2F9Y - chains A and B; structure by X-ray diffraction, 3.20 A resolution.

# Chain A
Name: Acetyl-CoA carboxylase, Carboxyltransferase alpha chain
Source organism: Escherichia coli
Notes: EC 6.4.1.2
Sequence (339 residues; row label = number of the first residue in the row; numbers below 1 keep their minus sign (Met-19 is residue -19)):
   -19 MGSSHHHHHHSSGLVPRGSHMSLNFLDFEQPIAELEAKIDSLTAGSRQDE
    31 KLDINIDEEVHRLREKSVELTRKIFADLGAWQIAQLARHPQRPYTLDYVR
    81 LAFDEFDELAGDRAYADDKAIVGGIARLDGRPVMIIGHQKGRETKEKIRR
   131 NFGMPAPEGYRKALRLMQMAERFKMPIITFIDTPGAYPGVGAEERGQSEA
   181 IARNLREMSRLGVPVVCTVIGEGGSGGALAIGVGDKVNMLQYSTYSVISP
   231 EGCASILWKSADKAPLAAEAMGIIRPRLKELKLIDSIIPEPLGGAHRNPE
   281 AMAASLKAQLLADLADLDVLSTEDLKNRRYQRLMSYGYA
Not modelled in the structure: -19 to 3, 22-36
Differences from the reference sequence: cloning artifact (-19 to -16, -9 to 0); expression tag (-15 to -10)
From the paper describing this entry:
  - catalytic residues: Gly206, Gly207 (proposed by the authors, not directly observed)
  - higher-order assembly contacts with a neighbouring Acetyl-coenzyme A carboxylase carboxyl transferase subunit beta: Ile181, Leu185, Leu209

# Chain B
Name: Acetyl-coenzyme A carboxylase carboxyl transferase subunit beta
Source organism: Escherichia coli
Notes: EC 6.4.1.2
UniProtKB: P0A9Q6 (ACCD_ECO57); residues 1-304 here = UniProt positions 1-304
Sequence (304 residues; each row starts with the number of its first residue):
     1 MSWIERIKSNITPTRKASIPEGVWTKCDSCGQVLYRAELERNLEVCPKCD
    51 HHMRMTARNRLHSLLDEGSLVELGSELEPKDVLKFRDSKKYKDRLASAQK
   101 ETGEKDALVVMKGTLYGMPVVAAAFEFAFMGGSMGSVVGARFVRAVEQAL
   151 EDNCPLICFSASGGARMQEALMSLMQMAKTSAALAKMQERGLPYISVLTD
   201 PTMGGVSASFAMLGDLNIAEPKALIGFAGPRVIEQTVREKLPPGFQRSEF
   251 LIEKGAIDMIVRRPEMRLKLASILAKLMNLPAPNPEAPREGVVVPPVPDQ
   301 EPEA
Not modelled in the structure: 1-22, 93-98, 286-304
Bound ions: Zn2+: Cys27, Cys30, Cys46, Cys49
Curated features (UniProtKB/Swiss-Prot):
  - zinc finger: Cys27 to Cys49 (C4-type)
  - binding site (Zn(2+)): Cys27, Cys30, Cys46, Cys49
From the paper describing this entry:
  - Zn2+ coordination: Cys27, Cys30, Cys46, Cys49
  - catalytic residues: Gly204, Gly205 (proposed by the authors, not directly observed)
  - higher-order assembly contacts with a neighbouring Acetyl-CoA carboxylase, Carboxyltransferase alpha chain: Leu174, Met177, Ala208

# Chain A / chain B interface
Contacting residue pairs (75; chain A residue first):
  Ala166(A) with Phe227(B), hydrophobic
  Pro168(A) with Ala228(B), hydrophobic; Thr236(B)
  Val170(A) with Pro242(B); Phe245(B), hydrophobic
  Glu173(A) with Gly226(B); Phe227(B), hydrogen bond (side chain-backbone); Ala228(B), hydrogen bond (side chain-backbone); Ile233(B); Phe245(B); Gln246(B)
  Glu174(A) with Phe250(B); Lys254(B), salt bridge
  Gln177(A) with Phe227(B)
  Ser178(A) with Ser207(B), hydrogen bond; Ala208(B); Gly226(B); Phe227(B), hydrogen bond (side chain-backbone)
  Glu179(A) with Met212(B)
  Ile181(A) with Ala208(B); Phe227(B), hydrophobic
  Ala182(A) with Ala208(B); Ser209(B); Leu213(B)
  Arg183(A) with Leu213(B)
  Leu185(A) with Met177(B), hydrophobic; Ala178(B); Ser181(B)
  Arg186(A) with Ser181(B); Ala185(B); Gln188(B), hydrogen bond; Leu213(B)
  Ser189(A) with Ala182(B)
  Arg190(A) with Ala185(B); Gln188(B)
  Ser205(A) with Leu174(B)
  Gly206(A) with Leu174(B)
  Leu209(A) with Leu174(B), hydrophobic; Met175(B), hydrophobic
  Val213(A) with Ala178(B), hydrophobic
  Tyr225(A) with Leu171(B), hydrophobic; Leu174(B), hydrophobic
  Ser226(A) with Leu171(B)
  Val227(A) with Ala165(B), hydrophobic; Ala170(B), hydrophobic; Leu174(B)
  Ile236(A) with Met167(B), hydrophobic
  Leu237(A) with Arg86(B), hydrogen bond (backbone-side chain); Met167(B), hydrophobic; Gln168(B)
  Trp238(A) with Arg86(B)
  Ala250(A) with Phe85(B), hydrophobic
  Met251(A) with Leu83(B); Phe85(B), hydrophobic; Ala170(B)
  Arg257(A) with Leu83(B)
  Tyr310(A) with Ala182(B); Ala183(B); Lys186(B)
  Leu313(A) with Ala178(B); Lys179(B); Ala182(B), hydrophobic
  Met314(A) with Val143(B), hydrophobic; Lys179(B)
  Tyr316(A) with Met175(B), hydrophobic; Gln176(B); Lys179(B), hydrogen bond (backbone-side chain)
  Gly317(A) with Met172(B)
  Tyr318(A) with Pro79(B); Lys80(B), hydrogen bond (side chain-backbone); Val82(B), hydrophobic; Ser136(B); Glu169(B), hydrogen bond; Met172(B)
  Ala319(A) with Ala140(B), hydrophobic
Other interface residues (no listed pair), chain A (41 interface residues in all): Gly169, Ile228, Cys233, Leu258, Leu261, Leu263
Other interface residues (no listed pair), chain B (50 interface residues in all): Leu77, Val137, Ser173, Glu189, Val232, Val237, Leu241
From the paper, about this interface:
  - interface residues, chain A: Ile181(A), Leu185(A), Leu209(A)
  - interface residues, chain B: Leu174(B), Met177(B), Ala208(B)

# In short
The interface between chain A and chain B involves 41 residues on one side and 50 on the other, with 9
hydrogen bonds and 1 salt bridge. Polar pairs include Glu174(A)-Lys254(B), Glu173(A)-Phe227(B) and
Glu173(A)-Ala228(B). The paper reports catalytic residues Gly206(A), Gly207(A) and Gly204(B) among others;
interface residues Ile181(A), Leu185(A) and Leu174(B) among others.
Chain A is Acetyl-CoA carboxylase, Carboxyltransferase alpha chain and chain B is Acetyl-coenzyme A
carboxylase carboxyl transferase subunit beta, both from Escherichia coli; the structure, The Crystal
Structure of The Carboxyltransferase Subunit of ACC from Escherichia coli, was determined by X-ray diffraction
(same publication as 2F9I).
